PDB entry 2YFR | X-ray diffraction, 1.75 A resolution | chain A

Chain A:
Protein: Levansucrase
From: Lactobacillus johnsonii
Notes: EC 2.4.1.9
Reference sequence: Q74K42 (Q74K42_LACJO); numbering as in UniProt (aligned over 145-708)
Amino-acid sequence (571 residues; each row starts with the number of its first residue):
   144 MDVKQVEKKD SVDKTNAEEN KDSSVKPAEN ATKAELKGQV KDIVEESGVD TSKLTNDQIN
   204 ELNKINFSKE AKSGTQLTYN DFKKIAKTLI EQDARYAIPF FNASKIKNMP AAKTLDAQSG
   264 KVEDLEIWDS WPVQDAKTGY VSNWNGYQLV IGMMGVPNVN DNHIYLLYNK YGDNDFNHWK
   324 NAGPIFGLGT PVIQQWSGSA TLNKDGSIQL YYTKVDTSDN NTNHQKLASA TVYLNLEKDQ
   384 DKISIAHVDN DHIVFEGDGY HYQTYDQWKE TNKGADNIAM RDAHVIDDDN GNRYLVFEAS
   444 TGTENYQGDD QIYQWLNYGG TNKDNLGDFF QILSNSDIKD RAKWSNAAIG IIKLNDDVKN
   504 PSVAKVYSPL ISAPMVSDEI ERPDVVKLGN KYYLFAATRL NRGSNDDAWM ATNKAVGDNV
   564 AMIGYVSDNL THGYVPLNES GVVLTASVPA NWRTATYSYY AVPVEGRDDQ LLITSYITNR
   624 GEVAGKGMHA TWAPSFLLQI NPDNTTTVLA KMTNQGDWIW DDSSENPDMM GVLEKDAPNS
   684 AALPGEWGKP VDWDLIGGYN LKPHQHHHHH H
Not modelled in the structure: 144-175, 710-714
Sequence notes: expression tag (144, 709-714)
Ion coordination: Ca2+: Asp-419, Gln-450, Trp-487, Asn-489
Curated features (UniProtKB/Swiss-Prot):
  - active site: Asp-272 (Nucleophile), Glu-524 (Proton donor/acceptor)
  - binding site (substrate): Trp-271, Ser-340, Arg-424, Asp-425, Glu-522 to Glu-524, Arg-542
  - binding site (Ca(2+)): Asn-317, Asp-419, Gln-450, Trp-487, Asn-489, Asp-521, Asp-660, Ile-662, Ser-667
  - site: Asp-425 (Transition state stabilizer)
  - mutagenesis: Asp-272 (D272N: Loss of catalytic activity), Asn-301 to Asn-303 (1.5% of wild-type activity), Asn-301 (N301A: 25% of wild-type activity; N301S: 40% of wild-type activity), Asn-305 (N305A: 29% of wild-type activity; N305S: 50% of wild-type activity)

Overview:
The Ca2+ site is built by Asp-419, Gln-450, Trp-487 and Asn-489. Curated annotation (UniProt) lists
active-site residues Asp-272 and Glu-524, 8 substrate-binding residues, 9 Ca2+-binding residues and 5
mutagenesis sites.
Chain A is Levansucrase (Lactobacillus johnsonii); the structure, Crystal structure of inulosucrase from
Lactobacillus johnsonii NCC533, was determined by X-ray diffraction, deposited together with 2YFS and 2YFT.
